Entry 8BSA (X-ray diffraction, 1.90 A resolution); this record covers chain A.

[Chain A]
Molecule: Methyl-accepting chemotaxis protein
Source organism: Vibrio cholerae
UniProtKB: A0A6B3LML0 (A0A6B3LML0_VIBCL); residues 32-191 here = UniProt positions 32-191
Sequence (177 residues; numbered 27 to 203; the number before each row is that of its first residue):
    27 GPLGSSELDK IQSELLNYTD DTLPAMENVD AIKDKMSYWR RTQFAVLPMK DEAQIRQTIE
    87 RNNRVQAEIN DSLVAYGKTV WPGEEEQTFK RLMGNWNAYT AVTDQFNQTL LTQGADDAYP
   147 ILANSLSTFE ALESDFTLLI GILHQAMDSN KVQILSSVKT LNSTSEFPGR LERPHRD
Disordered / not traced: 27-31, 190-203
Differences from the reference sequence: expression tag (27-31, 192-203)
Small-molecule neighbours: D-arginine (DAR): Asn43, Asp47, Thr48, Ala51, Tyr102, Thr105, Val106, Trp107, Glu111, Leu169, Ala172, Asn176
From the paper describing this entry:
  - binding site for D-arginine: Asn43, Asp47, Thr48, Thr105, Trp107, Glu111, Asn176
  - mutagenesis - D47A, T48A, W107A, E111A, N176A: abolished signaling in response to D-arginine
  - mutagenesis - T105A: unchanged signaling in response to D-arginine

[Summary]
Ligands of chain A: D-arginine. From the paper: a binding site for D-arginine at Asn43, Asp47 and Thr48 among
others; D47A, T48A and W107A, among others, abolish signaling in response to D-arginine; 6 substitutions were
tested in all.
Chain A is Methyl-accepting chemotaxis protein (Vibrio cholerae); the structure, Vc1313-LBD bound to
D-arginine, was determined by X-ray diffraction together with 8BSB from the same study.
